Entry 8EF6 (electron microscopy, 3.20 A resolution); this record covers chains R and M of the 7 polymer chains in the assembly.

# Chain R (and M)
Name: Mu-type opioid receptor
Organism: Homo sapiens
Notes: chain M of this document is another copy of the same molecule, construct and numbering; everything in this record applies to it too
UniProtKB: P35372 (OPRM_HUMAN); residues 2-368 here = UniProt positions 2-368
Sequence (367 residues; row label = number of the first residue in the row):
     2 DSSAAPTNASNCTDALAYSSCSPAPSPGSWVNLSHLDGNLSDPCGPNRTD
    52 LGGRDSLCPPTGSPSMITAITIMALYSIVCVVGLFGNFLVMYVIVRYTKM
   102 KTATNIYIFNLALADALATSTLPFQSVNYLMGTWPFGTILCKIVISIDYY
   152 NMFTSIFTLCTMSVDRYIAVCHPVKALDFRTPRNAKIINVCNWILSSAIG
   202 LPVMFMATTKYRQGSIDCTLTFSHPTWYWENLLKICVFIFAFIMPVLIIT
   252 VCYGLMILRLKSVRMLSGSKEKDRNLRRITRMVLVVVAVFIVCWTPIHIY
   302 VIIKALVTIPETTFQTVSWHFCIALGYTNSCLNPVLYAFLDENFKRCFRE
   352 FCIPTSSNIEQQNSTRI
Disordered / not traced: 2-65, 353-368
Cystine bridges: Cys142-Cys219
Small-molecule neighbours: morphia (MOI; (7r,7as,12bs)-3-methyl-2,3,4,4a,7,7a-hexahydro-1H-4,12-methano[1]benzofuro[3,2-e]isoquinoline-7,9-diol): Asp149, Tyr150, Met153, Lys235, Val238, Trp295, Ile298, His299, Val302, Trp320, Ile324, Tyr328
What the authors report for this chain:
  - binding site for morphia: Asp149
  - contacts within the chain: Gln126-Asp149, Asp149-Tyr328 (hydrogen bond)
  - mutagenesis - Q126K, D149A, Y328A: decreased signaling in response to morphia
  - mutagenesis - W295A, I298A, W320A: abolished signaling in response to morphia
  - mutagenesis - N152A: increased signaling
  - mutagenesis - D149A, Y150A: decreased signaling in response to ohmefentanyl
  - specificity-determining residues: Asn129, Trp320 (proposed by the authors, not directly observed)
  - mutagenesis - I298A, W320A, I324A: decreased signaling in response to sufentanil
  - mutagenesis - I298A, W320A, I324A: decreased signaling in response to remifentanil

# How chain R and chain M interact
Contacting residue pairs (15):
  Ile169(R) - Trp228(M)  hydrophobic
  Lys176(R) - Trp228(M)
  Asp179(R) - His225(M)  salt bridge
  Phe180(R) - Trp228(M)  hydrophobic
  Phe180(R) - Tyr229(M)  hydrophobic
  Asn185(R) - Pro226(M)
  Cys192(R) - Trp230(M)  hydrophobic
  Pro226(R) - Asn185(M)
  Trp228(R) - Ile169(M)  hydrophobic
  Trp228(R) - Lys176(M)
  Trp228(R) - Phe180(M)  hydrophobic
  Tyr229(R) - Phe180(M)  hydrophobic
  Tyr229(R) - Ile189(M)  hydrophobic
  Trp230(R) - Cys192(M)  hydrophobic
  Phe241(R) - Phe241(M)  hydrophobic
Also at the interface, not in a pair above, chain R (17 interface residues in all): Val165, Ile188, Ile189, His225, Ile240, Met245
Also at the interface, not in a pair above, chain M (17 interface residues in all): Val165, Asp179, Ile188, Ile240, Met245

# Overview
Chain R and chain M each contribute 17 residues to their interface, with 1 salt bridge. The salt-bridged pair
is Asp179(R)-His225(M). Bound to chain R: morphia. From the paper: a binding site for morphia at Asp149(R);
Q126K, D149A and Y328A of chain R reduce signaling in response to morphia; 9 substitutions were tested in all.
Chain R and chain M are both Mu-type opioid receptor (Homo sapiens); the structure, Morphine-bound mu-opioid
receptor-Gi complex, was determined by electron microscopy together with 8EF5, 8EFB, 8EFL, 8EFO and 8EFQ from
the same study.
